1GNO - chains A and B; structure by X-ray diffraction, 2.30 A resolution.

Chain A (and B):
Name: HIV-1 protease
Organism: Human immunodeficiency virus 1
Notes: EC 2.7.7.49; chain B of this document is another copy of the same molecule, construct and numbering; everything in this record applies to it too
UniProt: P03368 (POL_HV1PV); residues 1-99 here correspond to UniProt positions 69-167 (UniProt number = residue number + 68)
Chain sequence (99 residues; row label = number of the first residue in the row):
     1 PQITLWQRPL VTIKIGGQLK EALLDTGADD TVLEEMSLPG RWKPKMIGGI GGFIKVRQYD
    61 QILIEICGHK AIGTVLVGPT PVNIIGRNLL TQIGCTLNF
Ligand contacts: U0E (N-[[1-[N-acetamidyl]-[1-cyclohexylmethyl-2-hydroxy-4-isopropyl]-but-4-yl]-carbonyl]-glutaminyl-arginyl-amide): R8, L23, D25, G27, A28, D29, D30, V32, I47, G48, G49, I50, F53, L76, P81, V82, I84

Chain A / chain B interface:
Pairs across the interface (91; chain A residue first):
  P1(A) - L97(B)
  P1(A) - N98(B)
  P1(A) - F99(B)  hydrogen bond (backbone-backbone)
  Q2(A) - T96(B)
  Q2(A) - L97(B)
  Q2(A) - N98(B)
  I3(A) - T96(B)
  I3(A) - L97(B)  hydrogen bond (backbone-backbone)
  T4(A) - T96(B)
  L5(A) - R87(B)  hydrogen bond (backbone-side chain)
  L5(A) - L90(B)  hydrophobic
  L5(A) - T91(B)
  L5(A) - C95(B)
  W6(A) - R87(B)  hydrogen bond (backbone-side chain)
  W6(A) - T91(B)
  Q7(A) - R87(B)
  R8(A) - D29(B)  salt bridge
  R8(A) - R87(B)
  P9(A) - T26(B)
  P9(A) - L97(B)  hydrophobic
  L23(A) - G27(B)
  L24(A) - T26(B)  hydrogen bond (backbone-side chain)
  L24(A) - F99(B)  hydrophobic
  D25(A) - D25(B)
  D25(A) - T26(B)
  D25(A) - G27(B)  hydrogen bond (side chain-backbone)
  T26(A) - L5(B)
  T26(A) - P9(B)
  T26(A) - L24(B)  hydrogen bond (side chain-backbone)
  T26(A) - D25(B)
  T26(A) - T26(B)  hydrogen bond (side chain-backbone)
  G27(A) - L23(B)
  G27(A) - D25(B)  hydrogen bond (backbone-side chain)
  D29(A) - R8(B)  salt bridge
  G48(A) - I50(B)
  G49(A) - I50(B)
  I50(A) - G49(B)
  I50(A) - I50(B)
  I50(A) - I54(B)
  I50(A) - T80(B)
  I50(A) - I84(B)  hydrophobic
  G51(A) - G51(B)
  G51(A) - G52(B)  hydrogen bond (backbone-backbone)
  G51(A) - I54(B)
  G52(A) - G51(B)
  I54(A) - I50(B)
  C67(A) - F99(B)  hydrophobic
  H69(A) - F99(B)
  T80(A) - I50(B)
  P81(A) - G49(B)
  P81(A) - I50(B)
  I84(A) - I50(B)  hydrophobic
  R87(A) - L5(B)  hydrogen bond (side chain-backbone)
  R87(A) - W6(B)  hydrogen bond (side chain-backbone)
  R87(A) - Q7(B)
  R87(A) - R8(B)
  R87(A) - P9(B)
  L90(A) - L5(B)  hydrophobic
  T91(A) - L5(B)
  T91(A) - W6(B)
  I93(A) - F99(B)
  G94(A) - N98(B)
  C95(A) - L5(B)
  C95(A) - N98(B)
  C95(A) - F99(B)  hydrophobic
  T96(A) - I3(B)
  T96(A) - T4(B)
  T96(A) - T96(B)
  T96(A) - L97(B)
  T96(A) - N98(B)  hydrogen bond (backbone-backbone)
  L97(A) - P1(B)
  L97(A) - Q2(B)
  L97(A) - I3(B)  hydrogen bond (backbone-backbone)
  L97(A) - P9(B)  hydrophobic
  L97(A) - L24(B)  hydrophobic
  L97(A) - T26(B)
  L97(A) - C95(B)  hydrophobic
  L97(A) - T96(B)
  L97(A) - L97(B)  hydrophobic
  N98(A) - P1(B)
  N98(A) - Q2(B)
  N98(A) - G94(B)
  N98(A) - C95(B)
  N98(A) - T96(B)  hydrogen bond (backbone-backbone)
  N98(A) - N98(B)  hydrogen bond
  F99(A) - P1(B)  hydrogen bond (backbone-backbone)
  F99(A) - I3(B)  hydrophobic
  F99(A) - C67(B)  hydrophobic
  F99(A) - H69(B)
  F99(A) - I93(B)
  F99(A) - C95(B)  hydrophobic
Interface residues without a listed pair, chain A (37 interface residues in all): F53
Interface residues without a listed pair, chain B (39 interface residues in all): V32, G48, F53, P79, P81

Summary:
Chain A and chain B form an interface of 37 and 39 residues respectively; the contacts include 17 hydrogen
bonds and 2 salt bridges. Among the polar pairs are R8(A)-D29(B), L5(A)-R87(B) and W6(A)-R87(B). Ligands of
chain A: compound U0E.
Chain A and chain B are both HIV-1 protease (Human immunodeficiency virus 1); the structure, HIV-1 protease
(wild type) complexed with U89360E (inhibitor), was determined by X-ray diffraction, deposited together with
1GNM and 1GNN.
